PDB entry 3WAW | X-ray diffraction, 1.95 A resolution | chain A

[Chain A]
Molecule: Ectonucleotide pyrophosphatase/phosphodiesterase family member 2
Organism: Mus musculus
Notes: EC 3.1.4.39
UniProtKB: Q9R1E6 (ENPP2_MOUSE); aligned to UniProt positions 36-858 over residues 36-858 (the alignment contains insertions or deletions, so no single offset holds)
Amino-acid sequence (831 residues; numbered 36 to 866; the number before each row is that of its first residue):
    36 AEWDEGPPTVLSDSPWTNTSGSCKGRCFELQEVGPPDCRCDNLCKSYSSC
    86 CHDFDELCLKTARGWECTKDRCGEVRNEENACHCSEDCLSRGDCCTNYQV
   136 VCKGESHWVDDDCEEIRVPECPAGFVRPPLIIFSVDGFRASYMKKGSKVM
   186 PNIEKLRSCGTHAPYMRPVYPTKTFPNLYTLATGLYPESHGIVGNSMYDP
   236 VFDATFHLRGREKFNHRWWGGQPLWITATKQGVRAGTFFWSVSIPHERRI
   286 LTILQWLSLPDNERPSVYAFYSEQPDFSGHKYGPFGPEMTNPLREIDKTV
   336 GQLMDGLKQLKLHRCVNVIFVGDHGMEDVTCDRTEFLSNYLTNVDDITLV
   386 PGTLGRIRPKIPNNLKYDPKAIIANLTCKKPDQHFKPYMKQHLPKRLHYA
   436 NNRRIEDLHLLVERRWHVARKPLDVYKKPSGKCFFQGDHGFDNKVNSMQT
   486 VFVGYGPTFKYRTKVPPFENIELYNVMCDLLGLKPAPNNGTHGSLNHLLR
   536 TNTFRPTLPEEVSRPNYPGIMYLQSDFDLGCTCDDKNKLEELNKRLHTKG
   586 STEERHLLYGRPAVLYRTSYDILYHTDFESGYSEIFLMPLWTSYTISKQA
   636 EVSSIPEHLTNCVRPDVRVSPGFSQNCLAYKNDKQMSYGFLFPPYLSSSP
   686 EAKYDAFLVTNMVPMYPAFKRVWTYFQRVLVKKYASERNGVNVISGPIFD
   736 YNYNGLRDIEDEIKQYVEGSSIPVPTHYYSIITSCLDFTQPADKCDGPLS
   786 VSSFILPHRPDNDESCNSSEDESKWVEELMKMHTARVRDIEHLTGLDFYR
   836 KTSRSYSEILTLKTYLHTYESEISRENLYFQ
Disordered / not traced: 36-50, 458-467, 570-585, 856-866
Sequence notes: expression tag (859-866)
Cystine bridges: Cys-58/Cys-75, Cys-62/Cys-93, Cys-73/Cys-86, Cys-79/Cys-85, Cys-102/Cys-119, Cys-107/Cys-137, Cys-117/Cys-130, Cys-123/Cys-129, Cys-148/Cys-194, Cys-156/Cys-350, Cys-366/Cys-468, Cys-413/Cys-801, Cys-566/Cys-662, Cys-568/Cys-647, Cys-770/Cys-780
Covalent attachments: N-acetylglucosamine (NAG) linked to Asn-53, Asn-410, Asn-524
Bound ions: Zn2+ site 1: Asp-171, Thr-209, Asp-358, His-359; Zn2+ site 2: Asp-311, His-315, His-474 (together with sulfate ion); K+: Tyr-665, Asp-668, Met-671; Ca2+: Asp-735, Asn-737, Asn-739, Leu-741, Asp-743; Na+: Asn-797, Ser-800, Ser-803
Small-molecule neighbours: 2BoA (DWW; [2-({4-[(5Z)-5-(3,4-dichlorobenzylidene)-4-oxo-4,5-dihydro-1,3-thiazol-2-yl]piperazin-1-yl}methyl)phenyl]boronic acid): Ile-167, Ser-169, Thr-209, Phe-210, Leu-213, Leu-216, Ala-217, Leu-243, Phe-273, Phe-274, Trp-275, Val-277, Arg-284, Ala-304, Phe-305, Tyr-306

[Overview]
Bound to chain A: 2BoA. N-acetylglucosamine is covalently linked to Asn-53, Asn-410 and Asn-524. Asp-171,
Thr-209, Asp-358 and His-359 coordinate Zn2+ site 1. Asp-311, His-315 and His-474 coordinate Zn2+ site 2.
Chain A is Ectonucleotide pyrophosphatase/phosphodiesterase family member 2 (Mus musculus); the structure,
Crystal Structure of Autotaxin in Complex with 2BoA, was determined by X-ray diffraction (same publication as
3WAV, 3WAX and 3WAY).
